7EA8 - chains E and F of the 11 polymer chains in the assembly; structure by electron microscopy, 3.10 A resolution.

== Chain E ==
Protein: Histone H3.3
Organism: Homo sapiens
Notes: engineered mutation(s): K36M
Chain sequence (101 residues; each row starts with the number of its first residue):
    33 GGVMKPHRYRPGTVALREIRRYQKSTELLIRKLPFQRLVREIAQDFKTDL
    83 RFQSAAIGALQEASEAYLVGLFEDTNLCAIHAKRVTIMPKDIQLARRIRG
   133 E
Disordered / not traced: 33-38, 77
Reported in the primary citation:
  - mutagenesis - R49E/R52E: abolished catalytic activity with Histone-lysine N-methyltransferase SETD2
  - mutagenesis - R49E/R52E: decreased catalytic activity on NSD1

== Chain F ==
Protein: Histone H4
Organism: Homo sapiens
Chain sequence (78 residues; numbered 24 to 101; the number before each row is that of its first residue):
    24 DNIQGITKPAIRRLARRGGVKRISGLIYEETRGVLKVFLENVIRDAVTYT
    74 EHAKRKTVTAMDVVYALKRQGRTLYGFG

== Interface between chain E and chain F ==
Pairs across the interface - 84 pairs, chain E then chain F:
  G44(E) - K44(F)
  A47(E) - R39(F)
  A47(E) - K44(F)
  E50(E) - R39(F)  salt bridge
  I51(E) - R39(F)
  I51(E) - V43(F)
  I51(E) - K44(F)
  Y54(E) - R36(F)
  Y54(E) - R40(F)  hydrogen bond (backbone-side chain)
  Q55(E) - R40(F)
  Q55(E) - G42(F)
  S57(E) - R40(F)  hydrogen bond (backbone-side chain)
  T58(E) - R40(F)
  E59(E) - R40(F)  hydrogen bond (backbone-side chain)
  L61(E) - R36(F)  hydrogen bond (backbone-side chain)
  L61(E) - L37(F)  hydrophobic
  L61(E) - R40(F)
  I62(E) - I29(F)  hydrophobic
  I62(E) - L37(F)  hydrophobic
  R63(E) - R36(F)
  P66(E) - G28(F)
  F67(E) - L62(F)  hydrophobic
  R69(E) - N25(F)  hydrogen bond (backbone-side chain)
  L70(E) - N25(F)
  L70(E) - I26(F)
  V71(E) - I66(F)  hydrophobic
  E73(E) - D24(F)
  E73(E) - N25(F)  hydrogen bond
  I74(E) - K59(F)
  I74(E) - L62(F)  hydrophobic
  I74(E) - I66(F)  hydrophobic
  A75(E) - I66(F)  hydrophobic
  F78(E) - E63(F)
  F78(E) - I66(F)  hydrophobic
  F78(E) - R67(F)
  F78(E) - V70(F)  hydrophobic
  F78(E) - E74(F)
  K79(E) - V70(F)
  K79(E) - E74(F)
  L82(E) - V70(F)  hydrophobic
  L82(E) - K79(F)
  R83(E) - K79(F)  hydrogen bond (backbone-backbone)
  R83(E) - T80(F)
  R83(E) - V81(F)  hydrogen bond (backbone-backbone)
  F84(E) - V81(F)  hydrophobic
  Q85(E) - V81(F)  hydrogen bond (backbone-backbone)
  Q85(E) - T82(F)
  Q85(E) - A83(F)
  A87(E) - A83(F)  hydrophobic
  A87(E) - F100(F)
  A88(E) - T82(F)
  A88(E) - A83(F)
  A88(E) - V86(F)  hydrophobic
  G90(E) - F100(F)
  A91(E) - L97(F)
  A91(E) - F100(F)  hydrophobic
  L92(E) - V65(F)  hydrophobic
  L92(E) - V86(F)  hydrophobic
  A95(E) - L90(F)  hydrophobic
  S96(E) - L58(F)
  S96(E) - L62(F)
  Y99(E) - V57(F)  hydrophobic
  Y99(E) - R95(F)
  L100(E) - L37(F)  hydrophobic
  L100(E) - T54(F)
  L103(E) - V57(F)  hydrophobic
  F104(E) - I50(F)  hydrophobic
  F104(E) - T54(F)
  E105(E) - G41(F)
  N108(E) - G42(F)  hydrogen bond (side chain-backbone)
  N108(E) - V43(F)
  V117(E) - R45(F)
  T118(E) - R45(F)  hydrogen bond
  T118(E) - S47(F)
  I119(E) - V43(F)  hydrophobic
  I119(E) - R45(F)  hydrogen bond (backbone-backbone)
  I119(E) - S47(F)
  I119(E) - I50(F)
  M120(E) - I50(F)
  P121(E) - L49(F)
  P121(E) - I50(F)
  I124(E) - I50(F)  hydrophobic
  I124(E) - E53(F)
  R128(E) - V57(F)
Also at the interface, not in a pair above, chain E (52 interface residues in all): L48, E94, E97, V101, Q125, E133
Also at the interface, not in a pair above, chain F (44 interface residues in all): A33, I34, A38, I46, F61

== In short ==
Chain E and chain F form an interface of 52 and 44 residues respectively, with 12 hydrogen bonds and 1 salt
bridge. Among the polar pairs are E50(E)-R39(F), Y54(E)-R40(F) and S57(E)-R40(F). The paper reports that
R49E/R52E of chain E abolish catalytic activity with Histone-lysine N-methyltransferase SETD2; R49E/R52E of
chain E reduce catalytic activity on NSD1.
Chain E is Histone H3.3 and chain F is Histone H4, both from Homo sapiens; the structure, Human SETD2 bound to
a nucleosome containing oncohistone mutations, was determined by electron microscopy, deposited together with
7EA5.
